7SWW - chains A and H of the 3 polymer chains in the assembly; structure by electron microscopy, 3.13 A resolution.

# Chain A
Protein: Spike protein S1
From: Severe acute respiratory syndrome coronavirus 2
Notes: fragment: N-terminal domain
UniProt: P0DTC2 (SPIKE_SARS2); residues 14-304 here = UniProt positions 14-304
Sequence (291 residues; row label = number of the first residue in the row):
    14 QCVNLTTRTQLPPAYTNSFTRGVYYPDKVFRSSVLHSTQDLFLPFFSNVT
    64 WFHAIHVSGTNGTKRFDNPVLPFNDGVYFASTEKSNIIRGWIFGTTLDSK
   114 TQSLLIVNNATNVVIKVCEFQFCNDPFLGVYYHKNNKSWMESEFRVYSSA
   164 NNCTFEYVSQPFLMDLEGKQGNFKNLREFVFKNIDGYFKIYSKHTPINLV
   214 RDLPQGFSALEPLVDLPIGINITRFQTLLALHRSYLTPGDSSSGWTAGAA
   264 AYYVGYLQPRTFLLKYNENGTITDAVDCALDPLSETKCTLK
Disordered / not traced: 176-184
Swiss-Prot annotation at these positions:
  - region: Asn280 to Cys301 (Putative superantigen)
  - glycosylation (N-linked (GlcNAc...) asparagine): Asn17 (complex), Asn61 (hybrid), Asn74 (complex), Asn122 (hybrid), Asn149 (complex), Asn165 (complex), Asn234 (high mannose), Asn282 (complex)
  - natural variant: Leu18 (L18F: In strain: Beta/B.1.351, Gamma/P.1 and 1 more), Thr19 (T19I: In strain: Omicron/BQ.1.1, Omicron/XBB.1.5 and 1 more; T19R: In strain: Delta/B.1.617.2, Omicron/BA.2 and 4 more), Thr20 (T20N: In strain: Gamma/P.1), Leu24 to Ala27 (sequence variant, change not given here; In strain: Omicron/BA.2, Omicron/BA.2.12.1 and 6 more), Pro26 (P26S: In strain: Gamma/P.1), Gln52 (Q52H: In strain: Omicron/EG.5.1), Ala67 (A67V: In strain: Eta/B.1.525, Omicron/BA.1), His69 to Val70 (deletion: In strain: Alpha/B.1.1.7, Eta/B.1.525 and 5 more), Gly75 (G75V: In strain: Lambda/C.37), Thr76 (T76I: In strain: Lambda/C.37), Asp80 (D80A: In strain: Beta/B.1.351), Val83 (V83A: In strain: Omicron/XBB.1.5, Omicron/EG.5.1), 24 further natural variant entries in UniProt
  - mutagenesis: His69 to Val70 (Increased incorporation of cleaved spike into virions), Asn121 (N121Q: Partial loss of biliverdin affinity), Arg190 (R190K: Partial loss of biliverdin affinity), Asn234 (N234Q: Increased resistance to neutralizing antibodies)
Disulfides: Cys15-Cys136, Cys131-Cys166, Cys291-Cys301
Covalently attached groups: N-acetylglucosamine (NAG) linked to Asn17, Asn61, Asn125, Asn149, Asn165, Asn234
From the paper describing this entry:
  - post-translational modification sites: Asn149

# Chain H
Protein: SARS2-57 Fv heavy chain
From: Mus musculus
Sequence (117 residues; numbered 1 to 117; the number before each row is that of its first residue):
     1 EVQLQQSGAELVRPGALVKLSCKASGFNIKDYFVHWVKQRPVQGLEWIGW
    51 IDPENGNTIYGPKFQGKASLAADTSSNTGYLQLSSLTSEDTAVYYCARWD
   101 GYETLDYWGQGTSVTVS
Disulfides: Cys22-Cys96

# Interface between chain A and chain H
Pairs across the interface (19; chain A residue first):
  Tyr144(A) - Tyr102(H)
  Tyr145(A) - Tyr102(H)  hydrogen bond (backbone-side chain)
  His146(A) - Tyr102(H)
  Lys147(A) - Lys30(H)  hydrogen bond (side chain-backbone)
  Lys147(A) - Asp31(H)
  Lys147(A) - Tyr32(H)  hydrogen bond (side chain-backbone)
  Lys147(A) - Phe33(H)
  Lys147(A) - Asp52(H)  salt bridge
  Lys147(A) - Glu54(H)
  Asn148(A) - Asp31(H)
  Asn148(A) - Tyr32(H)  hydrogen bond
  Arg246(A) - Tyr102(H)  hydrogen bond (backbone-side chain)
  Ser247(A) - Phe33(H)
  Ser247(A) - Glu54(H)
  Ser247(A) - Tyr102(H)  hydrogen bond (backbone-side chain)
  Tyr248(A) - Trp50(H)  hydrophobic
  Tyr248(A) - Trp99(H)  hydrophobic
  Tyr248(A) - Tyr102(H)
  Leu249(A) - Tyr102(H)  hydrophobic
Other interface residues (no listed pair), chain H (11 interface residues in all): Ile29, Gly101
From the paper, about this interface:
  - residue pairs: Tyr144(A)-Tyr102(H), Tyr145(A)-Tyr102(H), His146(A)-Tyr102(H), Lys147(A)-Lys30(H), Lys147(A)-Asp31(H), Lys147(A)-Tyr32(H), Lys147(A)-Phe33(H), Lys147(A)-Asp52(H), Lys147(A)-Glu54(H), Asn148(A)-Asp31(H), Asn148(A)-Tyr32(H), Ser247(A)-Phe33(H), Ser247(A)-Glu54(H), Ser247(A)-Tyr102(H), Tyr248(A)-Trp50(H), Tyr248(A)-Trp99(H), Leu249(A)-Tyr102(H)
  - epitope / paratope residues, chain A: Leu141(A), Tyr144(A), Tyr145(A), His146(A), Lys147(A), Asn148(A), His245(A), Ser247(A), Tyr248(A), Leu249(A)
  - epitope / paratope residues, chain H: Lys30(H), Tyr32(H), Trp50(H), Tyr102(H)

# In short
9 residues of chain A face 11 of chain H across their interface, with 6 hydrogen bonds and 1 salt bridge.
Polar contacts include Lys147(A)-Asp52(H), Tyr145(A)-Tyr102(H) and Lys147(A)-Lys30(H). The authors report
contacts between Tyr144(A) and Tyr102(H), Tyr145(A) and Tyr102(H) and His146(A) and Tyr102(H) among others.
From the paper: epitope/paratope residues Leu141(A), Tyr144(A) and Lys30(H) among others; a modification site
at Asn149(A).
Chain A is Spike protein S1 (Severe acute respiratory syndrome coronavirus 2) and chain H is SARS2-57 Fv heavy
chain (Mus musculus); the structure, SARS-CoV-2 Spike NTD in complex with neutralizing Fab SARS2-57 (local
refinement), was determined by electron microscopy together with 7SWX from the same study.
